Entry 7VZR (electron microscopy, 2.22 A resolution); this record covers chains A and C of the 12 polymer chains in the assembly.

[Chain A]
Protein: Photosynthetic reaction center subunit M
From: Chloracidobacterium thermophilum B
UniProtKB: G2LDR8 (G2LDR8_CHLTF); numbering as in UniProt (aligned over 1-865)
Amino-acid sequence (865 residues; row label = number of the first residue in the row):
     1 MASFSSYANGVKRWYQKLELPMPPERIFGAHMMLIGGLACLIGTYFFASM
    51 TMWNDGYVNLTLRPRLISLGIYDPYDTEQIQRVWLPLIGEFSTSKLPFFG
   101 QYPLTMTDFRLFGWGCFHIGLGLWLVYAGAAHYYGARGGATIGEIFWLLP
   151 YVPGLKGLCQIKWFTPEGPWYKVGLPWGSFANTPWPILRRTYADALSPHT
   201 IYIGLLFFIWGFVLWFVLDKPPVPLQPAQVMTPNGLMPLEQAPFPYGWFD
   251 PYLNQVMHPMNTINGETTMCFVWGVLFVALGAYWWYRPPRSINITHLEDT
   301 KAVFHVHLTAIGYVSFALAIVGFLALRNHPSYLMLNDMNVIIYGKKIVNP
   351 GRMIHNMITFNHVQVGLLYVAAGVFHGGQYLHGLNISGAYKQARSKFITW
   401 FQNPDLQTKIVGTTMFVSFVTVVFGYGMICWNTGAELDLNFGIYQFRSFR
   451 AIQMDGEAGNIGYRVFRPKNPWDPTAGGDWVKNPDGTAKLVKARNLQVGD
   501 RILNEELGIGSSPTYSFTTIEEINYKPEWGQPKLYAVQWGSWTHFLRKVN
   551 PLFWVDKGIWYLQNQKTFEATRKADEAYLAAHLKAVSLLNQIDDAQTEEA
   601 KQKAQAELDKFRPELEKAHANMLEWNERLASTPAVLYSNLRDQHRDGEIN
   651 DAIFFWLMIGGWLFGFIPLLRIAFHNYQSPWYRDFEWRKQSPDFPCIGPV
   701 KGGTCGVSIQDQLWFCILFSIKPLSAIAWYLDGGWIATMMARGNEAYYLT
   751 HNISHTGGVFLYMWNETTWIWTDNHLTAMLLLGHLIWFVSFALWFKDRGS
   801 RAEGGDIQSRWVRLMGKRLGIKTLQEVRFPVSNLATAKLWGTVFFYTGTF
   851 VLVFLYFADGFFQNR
Disordered / not traced: 1-11
Bound ions: bacteriochlorophyll a Mg near Glu-266 (its only coordinating residue here); 4Fe-4S cluster Fe: Cys-705 (shared with 2 residues of chain a); Ca2+: Asp-732, Glu-766, Tyr-856, Asp-859, Gly-860; Zn ion near His-784 (its only coordinating residue here)
Residues lining bound ligands:
  - 2GO ([methyl 9-acetyl-14-ethyl-20-hydroxy-4,8,13,18-tetramethyl-3-{3-oxo-3-[(3,7,11,15-tetramethylhexadec-2-en-1-yl)oxy]propyl}-3,4,20,21-tetradehydrophorbine-21-carboxylatato(2-)-kappa~4~N~23~,N~24~,N~25~,N~26~]zinc), molecule 1: Val-422, Tyr-426, Ile-429, Leu-657, Gly-661, Phe-664, Ile-721, Lys-722, Pro-723, Ser-725, Ala-726, Trp-729, Ile-736, Val-759, Met-763, Trp-764, Thr-767, Ile-770, Leu-780, His-784, Trp-787, Phe-845, Thr-849, Leu-852, Val-853, Tyr-856
  - 2GO, molecule 2: Phe-760, Met-763, Trp-764
  - 84Q ([(2S)-2-[2-azanylethoxy(oxidanyl)phosphoryl]oxy-2-(13-methyltetradecanoyloxy)ethyl] 13-methyltetradecanoate): His-258, Met-260, Asn-261, Met-269, Trp-273, Ala-317, Leu-318, Val-321, Gly-322, Ala-325, Leu-326, Ile-358, His-362, Ala-634, Asp-642
  - 85I ([(2R)-2-[2-(methylamino)ethoxy-oxidanyl-phosphoryl]oxy-2-(13-methyltetradecanoyloxy)ethyl] 13-methyltetradecanoate), molecule 1: Lys-12, Trp-14, Val-789, Pro-830, Val-831, Ser-832, Asn-833, Thr-836, Trp-840, Phe-844
  - 85I, molecule 2: Tyr-313, Phe-316, Ile-320, Phe-323, Leu-324, Arg-327, Arg-352, Thr-359, Val-363, Leu-552, Leu-636, Tyr-637, Ser-638, Arg-645, Phe-655, Met-658, Ile-659, Trp-662, Leu-663, Phe-666, Ile-727, Tyr-730, Leu-731, Gly-733, Phe-861, Gln-863
  - 85I, molecule 3: Gly-412, Met-415, Phe-416, Phe-419
  - 85I, molecule 4: Val-789, Ala-792, Leu-793, Arg-801, Gln-808, Trp-811, Phe-829, Pro-830, Val-831, Ser-832, Trp-840, Phe-844
  - 85N ([(2S)-2-[[(1R)-1,2-bis(13-methyltetradecanoyloxy)ethoxy]methyl]-3-oxidanyl-3-oxidanylidene-propyl]-trimethyl-azanium), molecule 1: Trp-431, Phe-441, Ile-443, Tyr-444, Phe-446, Gly-540
  - 85N, molecule 2: Trp-811, Val-812, Met-815, Thr-823, Leu-824, Glu-826, Val-827, Arg-828, Phe-829
  - bacteriochlorophyll a (BCL), molecule 1: Leu-18, Leu-20, Met-22, Arg-26, Ile-27, Ala-30, His-31, Met-33, Leu-34, Gly-37, Cys-40, Leu-41, Thr-44, Val-126, Tyr-133, Thr-300, Val-303, Phe-304, His-307, Leu-308, Ile-311
  - bacteriochlorophyll a (BCL), molecule 2: Pro-24, Ile-27, Phe-28, His-31, Met-32, Ile-35, Leu-121, Leu-125, Phe-180, Ile-187, Leu-188, Arg-189, Arg-190, Thr-191, Tyr-192, Ala-195, Pro-198, His-199, Tyr-202, Ile-203, Leu-205, Leu-206, Ile-209
  - bacteriochlorophyll a (BCL), molecule 3: Phe-28, Met-32, Trp-124, Leu-125, Tyr-127, Ala-128, Ala-131, His-132, Val-173, Gly-174, Leu-175, Pro-176, Phe-180, Thr-183, Trp-185, Tyr-202
  - bacteriochlorophyll a (BCL), molecule 4: Leu-38, Leu-41, Ile-42, Tyr-45, Thr-61, Leu-62, Ile-311, Ser-315, Leu-318, Ile-358, Asn-361, His-362, Val-365, Tyr-369
  - bacteriochlorophyll a (BCL), molecule 5: Tyr-45, Tyr-57, Val-58, Thr-61, Leu-62, Met-357, Ile-358, Phe-360, Asn-361, Gln-364, Leu-368, Val-843, Tyr-846, Thr-847, Phe-850, Val-851, Val-853, Phe-854, Phe-857
  - bacteriochlorophyll a (BCL), molecule 6: Pro-64, Arg-65, Ser-68, Phe-207, Met-260, Asn-261, Thr-262, Ile-263, Gly-265, Glu-266, Met-269, Cys-270, Trp-273, Phe-277, Leu-318, Ala-325, Leu-326, His-329, Ser-331, Tyr-332
  - bacteriochlorophyll a (BCL), molecule 7: Tyr-192, Ala-193, Ala-195, Leu-196, His-199, Thr-200, Ile-203, Leu-206, Ile-209, Trp-210, Pro-289, Ile-294, Leu-297, Glu-298, Val-303, Val-306, His-307, Ala-310, Ile-311
  - bacteriochlorophyll a (BCL), molecule 8: His-296, Leu-297, Ala-302, His-305, Val-306, Thr-309, Ala-310, Tyr-313, Phe-316, Ala-317, Val-370, Val-374, Gly-377, Gly-378, Tyr-380, Leu-381, Phe-397, Ile-398, Phe-401, Leu-669, Leu-670, Ala-673, Phe-674
  - chlorophyll a (CLA), molecule 1: Tyr-15, Gln-16, Lys-17, Leu-18, Glu-19, Leu-20, Phe-304, Leu-308, Leu-368, Tyr-369, Ala-372, Phe-375, His-376, Gln-379, Gln-710, Leu-713, Trp-714, Ile-717
  - chlorophyll a (CLA), molecule 2: Ile-35, Leu-38, Ala-39, Ile-42, Phe-46, Leu-62, Arg-65, Leu-66, Leu-69, Ile-71, Trp-114, Phe-117, His-118, Leu-121, Leu-125, Ile-203, Leu-206, Phe-207, Trp-210, Val-213, Phe-277, Ile-311, Val-314, Leu-318
  - chlorophyll a (CLA), molecule 3: Gly-56, Tyr-57, Val-58, Ile-342, Tyr-343, His-775, Ala-778, Met-779, Leu-782, Val-851, Phe-854
  - chlorophyll a (CLA), molecule 4: Met-415, Ser-418, Phe-419, Val-422, Val-423, Tyr-426, Phe-664, Ile-667, Arg-671, Phe-715, Leu-718, Phe-719
  - chlorophyll a (CLA), molecule 5: Val-422, Val-423, Tyr-426, Gly-427, Cys-430, Thr-433, Gly-434, Leu-439, Phe-441, Phe-664, Leu-718, Phe-719, Lys-722, Met-739, Val-759, Phe-760, Met-763, Trp-787, Phe-845
  - chlorophyll a (CLA), molecule 6: Leu-439, Asn-440, Phe-441
  - chlorophyll a (CLA), molecule 7: Ala-778, Leu-781, Leu-782, His-784, Leu-785, Trp-787, Phe-788, Phe-791
  - chlorophyll a (CLA), molecule 8: Leu-785, Phe-788, Val-789, Phe-791, Ala-792, Phe-795, Asp-797, Ser-800, Arg-801, Gly-804, Gly-805, Gln-808
  - lycopene (LYC): His-31, Leu-34, Ile-35, Leu-38, Leu-41, Tyr-45, Val-58, Tyr-192, His-199, His-307
  - 4Fe-4S cluster (SF4): Pro-695, Cys-696, Gly-698, Pro-699, Thr-704, Cys-705, Lys-796, Leu-834
Reported in the primary citation:
  - 2GO coordination: His-784
  - Ca2+ coordination: Asp-732, Asp-859

[Chain C]
Protein: Cytochrome c, mono-and diheme variants
From: Chloracidobacterium thermophilum B
UniProtKB: G2LDR4 (G2LDR4_CHLTF); numbering as in UniProt (aligned over 1-221)
Amino-acid sequence (221 residues; row label = number of the first residue in the row):
     1 MKSIKIIVLGSALALLVGGCFVGSRDPNETRYPKAPMPLQNQTSTLKTAE
    51 EIRRESVAQNTPGAREAAALRDRVTPLNLQQVNEQDVAGNDPLGSPARVV
   101 LDEGEMYRDPVEIYREGRALFQNNCVGCHGHNGCGNVPRSTNFTDPGWQE
   151 NNSDGGIYSSIYNGKGIGNGGGAMPAYYNQLSPQQIRYLVAYLRAFKGRQ
   201 CNGLPTLSDVERMVAERQNKP
Disordered / not traced: 1-17, 50-57, 219-221
Bound ions: heme c Fe near His-129 (its only coordinating residue here)
Residues lining bound ligands:
  - chlorophyll a (CLA): Gly-18, Gly-19, Cys-20, Phe-21, Val-22
  - heme c (HEC), molecule 1: Asn-124, Cys-125, Cys-128, His-129, Val-137, Pro-138, Arg-139, Ser-140, Thr-141, Phe-143, Trp-148, Asn-152, Ile-157, Ser-160, Ile-161, Lys-165, Ala-173, Met-174, Pro-175, Tyr-177, Leu-181, Leu-189, Leu-193
  - heme c (HEC), molecule 2: Asn-151, Asn-152, Ser-153, Gly-156, Lys-165

[How chain A and chain C interact]
Contacting residue pairs (112):
  Tyr-45(A) with Cys-20(C), hydrophobic
  Ala-48(A) with Cys-20(C), hydrophobic
  Thr-51(A) with Arg-31(C), hydrogen bond (backbone-side chain)
  Met-52(A) with Ser-24(C); Arg-25(C), hydrogen bond (backbone-backbone)
  Trp-53(A) with Gly-23(C); Arg-25(C); Arg-31(C), hydrogen bond (backbone-side chain)
  Asn-54(A) with Val-22(C); Gly-23(C), hydrogen bond (backbone-backbone); Ser-24(C), hydrogen bond (side chain-backbone); Arg-25(C); Arg-31(C)
  Asp-55(A) with Arg-25(C), salt bridge; Arg-31(C), salt bridge
  Arg-63(A) with Arg-31(C)
  Tyr-72(A) with Arg-31(C)
  Pro-74(A) with Pro-33(C)
  Tyr-75(A) with Tyr-32(C); Pro-33(C), hydrophobic
  Thr-77(A) with Tyr-32(C); Thr-61(C); Gly-63(C); Ala-64(C); Ala-67(C)
  Glu-78(A) with Pro-62(C)
  Pro-233(A) with Gln-59(C)
  Asn-234(A) with Gln-59(C)
  Pro-251(A) with Pro-36(C)
  Tyr-252(A) with Pro-36(C), hydrophobic; Leu-39(C)
  Leu-253(A) with Leu-39(C)
  Asn-336(A) with Lys-34(C); Gln-80(C)
  Asp-337(A) with Pro-33(C); Lys-34(C), salt bridge; Ala-35(C); Pro-36(C)
  Asn-339(A) with Arg-25(C), hydrogen bond (backbone-side chain); Glu-29(C); Thr-30(C); Thr-75(C)
  Ile-341(A) with Arg-25(C); Glu-29(C)
  Lys-345(A) with Gln-122(C); Asn-123(C)
  Lys-346(A) with Glu-29(C), salt bridge; Pro-76(C); Asn-123(C)
  Ile-347(A) with Leu-79(C)
  Val-348(A) with Asn-123(C)
  Asn-349(A) with Gln-80(C)
  Glu-436(A) with Asn-169(C)
  Gly-510(A) with Ile-167(C)
  Ser-511(A) with Ile-167(C); Asn-169(C), hydrogen bond
  Gln-531(A) with Asn-90(C), hydrogen bond
  Glu-624(A) with Leu-46(C)
  Glu-627(A) with Ser-44(C), hydrogen bond; Thr-45(C), hydrogen bond (side chain-backbone); Leu-46(C)
  Arg-628(A) with Leu-46(C)
  Arg-641(A) with Leu-39(C); Asn-41(C), hydrogen bond; Asn-83(C)
  Gln-643(A) with Leu-39(C)
  Arg-742(A) with Asn-169(C), hydrogen bond (side chain-backbone)
  Gly-743(A) with Asn-179(C), hydrogen bond (backbone-side chain)
  Asn-744(A) with Gly-170(C); Ala-176(C), hydrogen bond (side chain-backbone); Tyr-177(C); Tyr-178(C); Asn-179(C), hydrogen bond (side chain-backbone); Gln-180(C), hydrogen bond (side chain-backbone)
  Glu-745(A) with Asn-169(C); Gly-170(C); Tyr-178(C), hydrogen bond (backbone-side chain)
  Ala-746(A) with Tyr-178(C)
  Tyr-748(A) with Glu-84(C)
  Leu-749(A) with Val-87(C), hydrophobic; Gly-89(C); Asn-90(C); Tyr-178(C), hydrophobic; Asn-179(C)
  Asn-752(A) with Glu-84(C); Gln-85(C); Asn-90(C), hydrogen bond
  Ile-753(A) with Glu-84(C); Asn-179(C), hydrogen bond (backbone-side chain)
  Trp-769(A) with Asn-123(C); Asn-124(C), hydrogen bond; Gln-180(C)
  Trp-771(A) with His-131(C)
  Thr-772(A) with Gln-122(C); Asn-123(C); Val-126(C); His-131(C)
  Asn-774(A) with His-131(C)
  Phe-862(A) with Gln-81(C)
  Gln-863(A) with Gln-81(C)
  Asn-864(A) with Gln-81(C); Val-82(C); Glu-84(C), hydrogen bond; Val-87(C); Gln-180(C)
  Arg-865(A) with Met-37(C); Pro-38(C), hydrogen bond (side chain-backbone); Leu-39(C); Gln-80(C); Gln-81(C); Val-82(C), hydrogen bond (backbone-backbone); Asn-83(C), hydrogen bond
Also at the interface, not in a pair above, chain A (62 interface residues in all): Gly-56, Val-58, Met-338, Val-340, Gly-344, Leu-437, Leu-623, Ser-754, Thr-768
Also at the interface, not in a pair above, chain C (56 interface residues in all): Gly-19, Val-74, Ala-119, Gly-127, Gly-168

[Overview]
Chain A and chain C form an interface of 62 and 56 residues respectively, with 24 hydrogen bonds and 4 salt
bridges. Polar contacts include Asp-55(A)/Arg-25(C), Asp-55(A)/Arg-31(C) and Asp-337(A)/Lys-34(C). One
chlorophyll a molecule is bound between chain A and chain C. From the paper: Ca2+ coordination by Asp-732(A)
and Asp-859(A); 2GO coordination by His-784(A).
Chain A is Photosynthetic reaction center subunit M and chain C is Cytochrome c, mono-and diheme variants,
both from Chloracidobacterium thermophilum B; the structure, Structure of the Acidobacteria homodimeric
reaction center bound with cytochrome c (the smaller form), was determined by electron microscopy, deposited
together with 7VZG.
